7MSG - chains A and F of the 6 polymer chains in the assembly; structure by X-ray diffraction, 3.50 A resolution.

== Chain A ==
Molecule: Tumor necrosis factor ligand superfamily member 14, membrane form
Source organism: Homo sapiens
Reference sequence: O43557 (TNF14_HUMAN); numbering as in UniProt (aligned over 83-240)
Chain sequence (165 residues; each row starts with the number of its first residue):
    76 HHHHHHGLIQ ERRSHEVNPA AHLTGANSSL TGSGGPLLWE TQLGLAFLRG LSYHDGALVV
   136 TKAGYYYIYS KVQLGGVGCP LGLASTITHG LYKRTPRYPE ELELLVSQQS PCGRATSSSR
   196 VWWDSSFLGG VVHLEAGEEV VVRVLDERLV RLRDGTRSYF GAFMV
Unresolved in the structure: 76-91, 156-158, 188-191
Differences from the reference sequence: expression tag (76-82); variant E214 (Lys in O43557)
Disulfide bonds: C154-C187

== Chain F ==
Molecule: CD160 antigen, soluble form, Tumor necrosis factor receptor superfamily member 14
Source organism: Homo sapiens
Reference sequence: chimeric construct of O95971, Q92956: residues 27-1018 from O95971 (BY55_HUMAN) positions 27-144 (offset varies); residues 1039-1143 from Q92956 positions 39-143 (UniProt number = residue number - 1000)
Chain sequence (250 residues; row label = number of the first residue in the row; note: 874 numbers in that range are skipped by the numbering (no residue carries them; nothing is unmodelled there)):
    27 INITSSASQE GTRLNLICTV WHKKEEAEGF VVFLCKDRSG DCSPETSLKQ LRLKRDPGID
    87 GVGEISSQLM FTISQVTPLH SGTYQCCARS QKSGIRLQGH FFSILFTETG NYTVTG
  1017 LKGGGGSGGG GSGGGGSGGG GSLPSCKEDE YPVGSECCPK CSPGYRVKEA CGELTGTVCE
  1077 PCPPGTYIAH LNGLSKCLQC QMCDPAMGLR ASRNCSRTEN AVCGCSPGHF CIVQDGDHCA
  1137 ACRAYATGHH HHHH
Unresolved in the structure: 82-90, 134-135, 1017-1039, 1141-1150
Differences from the reference sequence: linker (1019-1038); expression tag (1144-1150)
Disulfide bonds: C44-C112, C61-C68, C1042-C1053, C1054-C1067, C1057-C1075, C1078-C1093, C1096-C1111, C1099-C1119, C1121-C1138, C1127-C1135
Glycans and other covalent adducts: N-acetylglucosamine (NAG) linked to N28, N1110
UniProt features mapped onto this chain:
  - glycosylation (N-linked (GlcNAc...) asparagine): N28, N137, N1110

== Chain A / chain F interface ==
Residue-residue contacts (24; chain A residue first):
  T99(A) with Q1095(F)
  G100(A) with Q1095(F), hydrogen bond (backbone-side chain)
  A101(A) with M1098(F)
  N102(A) with M1098(F), hydrogen bond (backbone-side chain)
  E115(A) with Q1095(F)
  Q117(A) with K1092(F), hydrogen bond (backbone-side chain)
  L118(A) with P1079(F), hydrophobic; T1082(F); Q1095(F)
  G119(A) with K1092(F), hydrogen bond (backbone-side chain); C1093(F), hydrogen bond (backbone-backbone)
  A121(A) with K1092(F), hydrogen bond (backbone-side chain)
  G151(A) with M1103(F)
  V196(A) with I1128(F), hydrophobic
  W198(A) with M1103(F), hydrophobic
  R226(A) with D1100(F), salt bridge; A1102(F); M1103(F), hydrogen bond
  L227(A) with M1098(F); D1100(F)
  R228(A) with Q1097(F); M1098(F), hydrogen bond (backbone-backbone); D1131(F), salt bridge
  D229(A) with Q1095(F)
Other interface residues (no listed pair), chain A (18 interface residues in all): V152, V225
Other interface residues (no listed pair), chain F (15 interface residues in all): P1080, A1137, C1138

== In short ==
The interface between chain A and chain F involves 18 residues on one side and 15 on the other; the contacts
include 8 hydrogen bonds and 2 salt bridges. Polar pairs include R226(A)-D1100(F), R228(A)-D1131(F) and
G100(A)-Q1095(F). N-acetylglucosamine is covalently linked to N28(F) and N1110(F).
Chain A is Tumor necrosis factor ligand superfamily member 14, membrane form and chain F is CD160 antigen,
soluble form, Tumor necrosis factor receptor superfamily member 14, both from Homo sapiens; the structure, The
crystal structure of LIGHT in complex with HVEM and CD160, was determined by X-ray diffraction together with
7MSJ and 4RSU from the same study.
